PDB entry 1JD2 | X-ray diffraction, 3.00 A resolution | chains I and R of the 30 polymer chains in the assembly

# Chain I
Molecule: Proteasome component PUP3
Organism: Saccharomyces cerevisiae
Notes: EC 3.4.99.46
Reference sequence: P25451 (PSB3_YEAST); the construct lacks a stretch of the UniProt sequence and is renumbered around it, so the offset changes along the chain: -8 to -1 = UniProt 2-9; 1-36 = UniProt 10-45; 38-105 = UniProt 46-113; 106-122 = UniProt 117-133; 2 more segments
Chain sequence (204 residues; row label = number of the first residue in the row; note: 3 numbers in that range are skipped by the numbering (no residue carries them; nothing is unmodelled there); a row labelled like 105A-105C holds insertion residues (105A, then the next letters in order); numbers below 1 keep their minus sign (Ser-8 is residue -8)):
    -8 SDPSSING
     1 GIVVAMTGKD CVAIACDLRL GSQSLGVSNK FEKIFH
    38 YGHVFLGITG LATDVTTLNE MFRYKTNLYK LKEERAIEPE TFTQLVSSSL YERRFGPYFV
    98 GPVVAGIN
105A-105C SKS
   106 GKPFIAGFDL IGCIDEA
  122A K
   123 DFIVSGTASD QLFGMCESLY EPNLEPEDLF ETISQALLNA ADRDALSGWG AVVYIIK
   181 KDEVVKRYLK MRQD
Ion coordination: Mg2+ site 1 near Ser131 (its only coordinating residue here); Mg2+ site 2: Ala163, Asp166, Ser169
Swiss-Prot annotation at these positions:
  - modified residue: Ser22 (Phosphoserine)
  - cross-link: Lys62 (Glycyl lysine isopeptide (Lys-Gly) (interchain with G-Cter in ubiquitin))

# Chain R
Molecule: Proteasome component PRE2
Organism: Saccharomyces cerevisiae
Notes: EC 3.4.99.46
Reference sequence: P30656 (PSB5_YEAST); the construct lacks a stretch of the UniProt sequence and is renumbered around it, so the offset changes along the chain: 1-105 = UniProt 76-180; 106-181 = UniProt 183-258; 183-211 = UniProt 259-287
Chain sequence (212 residues; each row starts with the number of its first residue; note: 1 number in that range is skipped by the numbering (no residue carries it; nothing is unmodelled there); a row labelled like 105A-105B holds insertion residues (105A, then the next letters in order)):
     1 TTTLAFRFQG GIIVAVDSRA TAGNWVASQT VKKVIEINPF LLGTMAGGAA DCQFWETWLG
    61 SQCRLHELRE KERISVAAAS KILSNLVYQY KGAGLSMGTM ICGYT
105A-105B RK
   106 EGPTIYYVDS DGTRLKGDIF CVGSGQTFAY GVLDSNYKWD LSVEDALYLG KRSILAAAHR
   166 DAYSGGSVNL YHVTED
   183 GWIYHGNHDV GELFWKVKEE EGSFNNVIG

# How chain I and chain R interact
Pairs across the interface (38; chain I residue first):
  Ser24(I) - Arg165(R)
  Ser24(I) - Asp166(R)
  Ser24(I) - Ala167(R)  hydrogen bond (backbone-backbone)
  Ser24(I) - Tyr168(R)
  Leu25(I) - Phe133(R)  hydrophobic
  Gly26(I) - Arg165(R)  hydrogen bond (backbone-side chain)
  Val27(I) - Arg165(R)
  Asn29(I) - Asn208(R)
  Lys30(I) - Asn208(R)  hydrogen bond (side chain-backbone)
  Lys30(I) - Ile210(R)
  Gln133(I) - Trp25(R)
  Asp164(I) - Gln29(R)
  Arg165(I) - Trp25(R)
  Arg165(I) - Val26(R)  hydrogen bond (side chain-backbone)
  Arg165(I) - Ala27(R)  hydrogen bond (side chain-backbone)
  Arg165(I) - Ser28(R)
  Asp166(I) - Asn24(R)
  Ala167(I) - Asn24(R)  hydrogen bond (backbone-backbone)
  Ala167(I) - Val26(R)
  Ala167(I) - Ala167(R)
  Leu168(I) - Asn24(R)
  Trp171(I) - His164(R)  hydrogen bond (side chain-backbone)
  Trp171(I) - Arg165(R)
  Lys190(I) - Trp197(R)
  Met191(I) - Trp197(R)
  Arg192(I) - Gln29(R)
  Arg192(I) - Gly171(R)  hydrogen bond (side chain-backbone)
  Arg192(I) - Asp191(R)  salt bridge
  Arg192(I) - Gly193(R)
  Gln193(I) - His164(R)  hydrogen bond (backbone-side chain)
  Gln193(I) - Phe196(R)
  Gln193(I) - Val209(R)
  Asp194(I) - Arg19(R)  salt bridge
  Asp194(I) - Ala163(R)
  Asp194(I) - Ser169(R)
  Asp194(I) - Gly170(R)
  Asp194(I) - Gly171(R)  hydrogen bond (side chain-backbone)
  Asp194(I) - Val192(R)
Also at the interface, not in a pair above, chain I (20 interface residues in all): Ser-4, Arg19

# In short
Chain I and chain R form an interface of 20 and 25 residues respectively, with 10 hydrogen bonds and 2 salt
bridges. Polar contacts include Arg192(I)-Asp191(R), Asp194(I)-Arg19(R) and Gly26(I)-Arg165(R). The Mg2+ site
2 is built by Ala163(I), Asp166(I) and Ser169(I).
Chain I is Proteasome component PUP3 and chain R is Proteasome component PRE2, both from Saccharomyces
cerevisiae; the structure, Crystal Structure of the yeast 20S Proteasome:TMC-95A complex: A non-covalent
Proteasome Inhibitor, was determined by X-ray diffraction.
